2R6A - chains A and B of the 3 polymer chains in the assembly; structure by X-ray diffraction, 2.90 A resolution.

== Chain A (and B) ==
Molecule: Replicative helicase
From: Geobacillus stearothermophilus
Notes: chain B of this document is another copy of the same molecule, construct and numbering; everything in this record applies to it too
UniProt: Q9X4C9 (Q9X4C9_BACST); numbering as in UniProt (aligned over 1-454)
Sequence (454 residues; row label = number of the first residue in the row):
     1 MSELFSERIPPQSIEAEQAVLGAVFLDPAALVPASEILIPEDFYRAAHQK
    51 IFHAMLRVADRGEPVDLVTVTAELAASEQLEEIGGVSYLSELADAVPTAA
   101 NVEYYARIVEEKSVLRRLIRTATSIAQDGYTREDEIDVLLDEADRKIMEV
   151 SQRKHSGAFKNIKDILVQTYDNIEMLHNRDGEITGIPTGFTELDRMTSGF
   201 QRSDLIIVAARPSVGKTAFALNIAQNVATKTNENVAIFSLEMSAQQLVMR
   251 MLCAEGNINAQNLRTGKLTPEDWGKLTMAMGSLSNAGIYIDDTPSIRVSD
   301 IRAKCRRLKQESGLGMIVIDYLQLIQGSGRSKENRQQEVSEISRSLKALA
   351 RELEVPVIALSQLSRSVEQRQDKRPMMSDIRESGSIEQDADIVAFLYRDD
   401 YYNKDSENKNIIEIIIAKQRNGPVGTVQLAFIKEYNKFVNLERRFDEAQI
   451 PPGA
Unresolved in the structure: 1-7, 331-334, 371-373, 402-408, 442-454 (chain B: 1-8, 175-182, 326-337, 364-388, 397-410, 442-454)
Curated features (UniProtKB/Swiss-Prot):
  - region: Lys163 to Leu176 (Linker helix)
  - active site: Glu241 (Nucleophile)
  - binding site (ATP): Ser213, Gly215, Lys216, Thr217, Ala218, Arg250, Gln362, Lys418, Gln419, Arg420
  - binding site (ssDNA): Arg381, Glu382, Gly384
  - site: Gln362 (Gamma-phosphate sensor)
  - mutagenesis: Lys216 (K216A: Loss of helicase activity, reduced ATPase activity, still forms homohexamers, ATPase not activated by DnaG primase, still interacts with DnaG, almost complete loss of ssDNA-binding), Thr217 (T217A: Loss of helicase and ATPase activity, still interacts with DnaG, complete loss of ssDNA-binding. No longer forms a complex with DNA clamp loader subunit tau), Glu241 (E241A: Loss of helicase activity, reduced ATPase activity, ATPase partially activated by DnaG primase, 4-fold decreased ssDNA-binding), Asp320 (D320A/N: Loss of helicase and ATPase activity, still interacts with DnaG, 4- to 15-fold decreased ssDNA-binding), Gln362 (Q362A: Partial loss of helicase and ATPase activities, ATPase and helicase partially activated by DnaG primase, wild-type ss- and dsDNA binding ...)

== Interface between chain A and chain B ==
Contacting residue pairs (81):
  Glu15(A) with Val68(B); Val86(B)
  Ala16(A) with Val68(B), hydrophobic
  Ala19(A) with Val68(B), hydrophobic
  Pro97(A) with Asp66(B); Val68(B)
  Asn101(A) with Pro64(B); Asp66(B), hydrogen bond
  Tyr104(A) with Glu63(B); Pro64(B)
  Tyr105(A) with Asp66(B), hydrogen bond; Val68(B), hydrophobic
  Ile108(A) with Ala72(B), hydrophobic
  Lys112(A) with Ala72(B)
  Ala236(A) with Phe159(B), hydrophobic
  Phe238(A) with Phe159(B), hydrophobic
  Ala244(A) with Ile165(B), hydrophobic
  Gln245(A) with Ile165(B); Gln168(B); Asn172(B), hydrogen bond; Arg420(B), hydrogen bond (side chain-backbone); Asn421(B)
  Val248(A) with Ile165(B), hydrophobic; Leu166(B), hydrophobic; Thr169(B)
  Leu252(A) with Leu166(B), hydrophobic; Thr169(B)
  Leu263(A) with Ile173(B), hydrophobic
  Arg264(A) with Val424(B)
  Trp273(A) with Tyr170(B); Ile173(B), hydrophobic; Glu174(B)
  Met280(A) with Leu166(B); Tyr170(B), hydrophobic
  Leu283(A) with Ile162(B); Leu166(B)
  Ser284(A) with Lys163(B); Leu166(B)
  Ala286(A) with Ile162(B)
  Ile288(A) with Lys160(B); Asn161(B); Ile162(B), hydrogen bond (backbone-backbone)
  Tyr289(A) with Phe159(B); Lys160(B); Asn161(B)
  Ile290(A) with Phe159(B); Lys160(B), hydrogen bond (backbone-backbone); Ile165(B), hydrophobic
  Asp291(A) with Phe159(B)
  Asp292(A) with Lys160(B), salt bridge
  Thr293(A) with His155(B)
  Arg297(A) with Gln152(B), hydrogen bond; Arg153(B), hydrogen bond (side chain-backbone)
  Ser299(A) with Glu36(B)
  Asp300(A) with Lys154(B); His155(B)
  Arg302(A) with Glu36(B), salt bridge
  Lys304(A) with His155(B); Gly157(B); Phe159(B)
  Arg306(A) with Glu103(B), salt bridge
  Leu308(A) with Phe159(B), hydrophobic
  Gln326(A) with Gln152(B)
  Ser328(A) with Ser35(B), hydrogen bond (side chain-backbone); Glu36(B); Leu38(B); Ile39(B)
  Gly329(A) with Ile39(B)
  Arg330(A) with Arg117(B); Glu149(B), hydrogen bond (side chain-backbone); Val150(B), hydrogen bond (side chain-backbone); Ser151(B); Gln152(B)
  Gln337(A) with Asp60(B)
  Ser340(A) with Asp60(B)
  Glu341(A) with Ser35(B); Leu56(B)
  Arg344(A) with Ala59(B), hydrogen bond (side chain-backbone); Asp60(B), salt bridge
  Ser345(A) with Val32(B); Glu36(B), hydrogen bond
Also at the interface, not in a pair above, chain A (57 interface residues in all): Ser13, Ala95, Thr98, Ile237, Met249, Met251, Leu276, Thr277, Ile296, Val298, Cys305, Arg307, Ala348
Also at the interface, not in a pair above, chain B (47 interface residues in all): Leu67, Thr69, Thr71, Ala76, Ala158, Val167, Gly425

== Overview ==
The interface between chain A and chain B involves 57 residues on one side and 47 on the other, with 13
hydrogen bonds and 4 salt bridges. Polar contacts include Asp292(A)-Lys160(B), Arg302(A)-Glu36(B) and
Arg306(A)-Glu103(B).
Both chains are Replicative helicase (Geobacillus stearothermophilus). Entry 2R6A (Crystal Form BH1) was
determined by X-ray diffraction (same publication as 2R6C, 2R6D and 2R6E).
